PDB entry 4RYY | X-ray diffraction, 2.30 A resolution | chains A and B

== Chain A (and B) ==
Molecule: Retinoid isomerohydrolase
Source organism: Bos taurus
Notes: EC 3.1.1.64; chain B of this document is another copy of the same molecule, construct and numbering; everything in this record applies to it too
UniProt: Q28175 (RPE65_BOVIN); residues 1-533 here = UniProt positions 1-533
Amino-acid sequence (533 residues; row label = number of the first residue in the row):
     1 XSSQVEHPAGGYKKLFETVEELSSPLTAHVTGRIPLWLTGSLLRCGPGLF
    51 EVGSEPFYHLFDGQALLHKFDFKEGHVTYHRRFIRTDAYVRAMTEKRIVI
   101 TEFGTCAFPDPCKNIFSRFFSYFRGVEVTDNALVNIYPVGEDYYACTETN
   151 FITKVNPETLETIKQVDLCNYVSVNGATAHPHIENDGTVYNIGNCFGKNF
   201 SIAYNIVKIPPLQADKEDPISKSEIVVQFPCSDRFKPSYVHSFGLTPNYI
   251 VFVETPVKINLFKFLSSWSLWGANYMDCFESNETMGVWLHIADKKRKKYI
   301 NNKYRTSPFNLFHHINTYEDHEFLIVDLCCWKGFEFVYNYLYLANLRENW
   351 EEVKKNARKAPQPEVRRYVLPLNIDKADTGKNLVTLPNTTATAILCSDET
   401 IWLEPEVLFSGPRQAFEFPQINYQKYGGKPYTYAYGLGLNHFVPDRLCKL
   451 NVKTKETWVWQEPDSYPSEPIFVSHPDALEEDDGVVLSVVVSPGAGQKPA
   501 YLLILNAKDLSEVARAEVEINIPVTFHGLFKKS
Unresolved in the structure: 110-126, 197-201
Sequence notes: acetylation (1); conflict Leu341 (Ser in Q28175)
Modified / non-standard residues: ACE (acetyl group) at position 1
Curated features (UniProtKB/Swiss-Prot):
  - binding site (Fe cation): His180, His241, His313, His527
  - modified residue: Ser2 (N-acetylserine), Thr101 (Phosphothreonine), Thr105 (Phosphothreonine), Lys113 (N6-acetyllysine), Ser117 (Phosphoserine)
  - lipidation (S-palmitoyl cysteine): Cys112, Cys231, Cys329, Cys330
Metal / ion sites: Fe2+: His180, His241, His313, His527 (together with palmitic acid)
Residues lining bound ligands: R-emixustat (A3V; (1R)-3-amino-1-[3-(cyclohexylmethoxy)phenyl]propan-1-ol): Phe61, Phe103, Thr129, Val134, Thr147, Glu148, Thr149, Asn175, Asn194, Phe196, Tyr239, His241, Ile259, Phe264, Tyr275, Tyr338
What the authors report for this chain:
  - binding site for R-emixustat: Thr147, Glu148, Phe196, Ile259, Phe264
  - conformationally variable residues: Phe196, Phe264

== Interface between chain A and chain B ==
Pairs across the interface - 69 pairs, chain A then chain B:
  Glu283(A) - Cys396(B)
  Glu283(A) - Ser397(B)  hydrogen bond (side chain-backbone)
  Ser307(A) - Trp402(B)
  Ser307(A) - Glu404(B)  hydrogen bond
  Pro308(A) - Trp402(B)
  Lys332(A) - Thr390(B)  hydrogen bond (side chain-backbone)
  Lys332(A) - Glu404(B)
  Lys332(A) - Pro405(B)  hydrogen bond (side chain-backbone)
  Gly333(A) - Ile394(B)
  Phe334(A) - Gly380(B)
  Phe334(A) - Ile394(B)  hydrophobic
  Phe334(A) - Cys396(B)  hydrophobic
  Glu335(A) - Gly380(B)
  Glu335(A) - Lys381(B)
  Arg358(A) - Asn382(B)
  Arg358(A) - Val384(B)
  Arg358(A) - Thr385(B)
  Lys359(A) - Asp378(B)  salt bridge
  Lys359(A) - Asn382(B)  hydrogen bond (backbone-backbone)
  Ala360(A) - Asn382(B)  hydrogen bond (backbone-side chain)
  Gln362(A) - Thr389(B)  hydrogen bond (side chain-backbone)
  Gln362(A) - Thr390(B)
  Gln362(A) - Thr392(B)
  Arg366(A) - Glu404(B)  salt bridge
  Asp378(A) - Lys359(B)  salt bridge
  Gly380(A) - Phe334(B)
  Gly380(A) - Glu335(B)
  Lys381(A) - Glu335(B)
  Asn382(A) - Arg358(B)
  Asn382(A) - Lys359(B)  hydrogen bond (backbone-backbone)
  Asn382(A) - Ala360(B)  hydrogen bond (side chain-backbone)
  Val384(A) - Arg358(B)
  Val384(A) - Arg413(B)  hydrogen bond (backbone-side chain)
  Thr385(A) - Arg358(B)
  Thr385(A) - Arg413(B)
  Leu386(A) - Arg413(B)  hydrogen bond (backbone-side chain)
  Pro387(A) - Pro412(B)
  Pro387(A) - Arg413(B)
  Asn388(A) - Pro412(B)
  Thr389(A) - Gln362(B)  hydrogen bond (backbone-side chain)
  Thr389(A) - Pro412(B)
  Thr390(A) - Lys332(B)  hydrogen bond (backbone-side chain)
  Thr390(A) - Gln362(B)
  Thr390(A) - Ser410(B)  hydrogen bond
  Thr390(A) - Gly411(B)
  Thr390(A) - Pro412(B)
  Thr392(A) - Gln362(B)
  Ile394(A) - Gly333(B)
  Ile394(A) - Phe334(B)  hydrophobic
  Cys396(A) - Glu283(B)
  Cys396(A) - Phe334(B)  hydrophobic
  Ser397(A) - Glu283(B)  hydrogen bond
  Trp402(A) - Ser307(B)
  Trp402(A) - Pro308(B)
  Glu404(A) - Ser307(B)  hydrogen bond
  Glu404(A) - Lys332(B)
  Glu404(A) - Arg366(B)  salt bridge
  Pro405(A) - Lys332(B)  hydrogen bond (backbone-side chain)
  Val407(A) - Val407(B)  hydrophobic
  Ser410(A) - Thr390(B)  hydrogen bond
  Gly411(A) - Thr390(B)
  Pro412(A) - Pro387(B)
  Pro412(A) - Asn388(B)
  Pro412(A) - Thr389(B)
  Pro412(A) - Thr390(B)
  Arg413(A) - Val384(B)  hydrogen bond (side chain-backbone)
  Arg413(A) - Thr385(B)
  Arg413(A) - Leu386(B)  hydrogen bond (side chain-backbone)
  Arg413(A) - Pro387(B)
Also at the interface, not in a pair above, chain A (41 interface residues in all): Tyr340, Glu364, Thr379, Ala391, Asp398, Glu406
Also at the interface, not in a pair above, chain B (39 interface residues in all): Tyr340, Glu364, Thr379, Ala391

== In short ==
41 residues of chain A face 39 of chain B across their interface; the contacts include 20 hydrogen bonds and 4
salt bridges. Among the polar pairs are Lys359(A)-Asp378(B), Arg366(A)-Glu404(B) and Glu283(A)-Ser397(B).
Chain A binds R-emixustat. The paper reports a binding site for R-emixustat at Thr147(A), Glu148(A) and
Phe196(A) among others; conformational variability at Phe196(A) and Phe264(A).
Chain A and chain B are both Retinoid isomerohydrolase (Bos taurus); the structure, Crystal structure of RPE65
in complex with R-emixustat and palmitate, was determined by X-ray diffraction, deposited together with 4RYX,
4RYZ and 4ZHK.
